Entry 2R57 (X-ray diffraction, 2.20 A resolution); this record covers chain A.

[Chain A]
Protein: Polycomb protein Scm
From: Drosophila melanogaster
Notes: fragment: UNP residues:175-435
UniProtKB: Q9VHA0 (SCM_DROME); numbering as in UniProt (aligned over 175-435)
Amino-acid sequence (265 residues; each row starts with the number of its first residue):
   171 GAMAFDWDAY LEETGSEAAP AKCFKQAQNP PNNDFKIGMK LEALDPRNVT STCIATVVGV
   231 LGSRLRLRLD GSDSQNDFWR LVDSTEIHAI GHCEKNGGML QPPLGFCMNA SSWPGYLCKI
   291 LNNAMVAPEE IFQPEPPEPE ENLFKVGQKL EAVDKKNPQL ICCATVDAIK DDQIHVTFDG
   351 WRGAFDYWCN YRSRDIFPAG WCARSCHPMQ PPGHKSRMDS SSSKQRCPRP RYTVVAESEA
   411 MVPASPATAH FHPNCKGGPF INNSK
Not modelled in the structure: 171-173, 384-435
Sequence notes: expression tag (171-174); engineered mutation Cys-277 (Arg in Q9VHA0)
Reported in the primary citation:
  - mutagenesis - R277C: unchanged binding to H4K20me1
  - mutagenesis - D215A, D215N, D324A: decreased stability
  - mutagenesis - D324A: unchanged expression
  - mutagenesis - D215A, D215N: decreased binding to monomethyl-lysine peptides
  - mutagenesis - D324A: abolished binding to monomethyl-lysine peptides

[In short]
The paper reports that D215A, D215N and D324A reduce stability; D215A and D215N reduce binding to
monomethyl-lysine peptides.
Chain A is Polycomb protein Scm (Drosophila melanogaster); the structure, Crystal Structure of the two MBT
repeats from Sex-Comb on Midleg (SCM), was determined by X-ray diffraction together with 2R58, 2R5A and 2R5M
from the same study.
